5HMP - chain A; structure by X-ray diffraction, 2.40 A resolution.

== Chain A ==
Protein: Unconventional myosin-Vc
From: Homo sapiens
Notes: fragment: UNP resideus 5-754
UniProt: Q9NQX4 (MYO5C_HUMAN); residue numbers follow UniProt; this construct covers 5-754
Chain sequence (750 residues; each row starts with the number of its first residue):
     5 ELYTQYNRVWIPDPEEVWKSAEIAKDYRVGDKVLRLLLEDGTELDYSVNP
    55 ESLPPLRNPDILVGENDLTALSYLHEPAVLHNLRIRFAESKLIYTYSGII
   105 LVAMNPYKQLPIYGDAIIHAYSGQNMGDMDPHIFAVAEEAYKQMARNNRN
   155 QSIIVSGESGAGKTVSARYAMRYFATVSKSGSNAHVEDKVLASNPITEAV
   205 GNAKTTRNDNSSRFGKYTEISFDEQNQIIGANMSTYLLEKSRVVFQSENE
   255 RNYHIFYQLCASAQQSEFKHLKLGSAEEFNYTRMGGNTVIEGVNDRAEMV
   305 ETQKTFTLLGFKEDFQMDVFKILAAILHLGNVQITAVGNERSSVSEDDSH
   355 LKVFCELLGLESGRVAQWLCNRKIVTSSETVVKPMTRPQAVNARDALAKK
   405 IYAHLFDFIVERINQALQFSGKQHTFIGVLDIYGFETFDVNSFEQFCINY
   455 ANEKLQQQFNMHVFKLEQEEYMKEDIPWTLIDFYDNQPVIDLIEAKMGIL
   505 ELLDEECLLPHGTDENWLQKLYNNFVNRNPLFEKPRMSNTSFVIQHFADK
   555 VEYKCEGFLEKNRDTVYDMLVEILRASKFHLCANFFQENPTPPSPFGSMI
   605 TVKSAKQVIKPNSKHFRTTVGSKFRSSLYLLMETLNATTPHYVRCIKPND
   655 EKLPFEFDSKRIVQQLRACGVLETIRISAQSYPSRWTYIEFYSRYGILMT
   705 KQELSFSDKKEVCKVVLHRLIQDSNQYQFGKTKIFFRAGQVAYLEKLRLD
Disordered / not traced: 55-56, 185-187, 594-620, 699-712, 724-726, 751-754
Metal / ion sites: Mg2+: Thr168, Ser216 (together with ADP, vanadate)
Small-molecule neighbours: ADP (adenosine-5'-diphosphate): Ile97, Tyr98, Asn109, Pro110, Tyr111, Lys112, Gln113, Tyr117, Glu162, Ser163, Gly164, Ala165, Gly166, Lys167, Thr168, Val169, Asn212, Asn214, Ser216
Curated features (UniProtKB/Swiss-Prot):
  - region: Leu632 to Asp654 (Actin-binding)
  - binding site (ATP): Gly161 to Thr168

== In short ==
Chain A binds ADP. Thr168 and Ser216 coordinate Mg2+. From UniProt: 8 ATP-binding residues.
Chain A is Unconventional myosin-Vc (Homo sapiens); the structure, Myosin Vc pre-powerstroke state, was
determined by X-ray diffraction (same publication as 5HMO, 5I0H and 5I0I).
